Entry 5B0Z (X-ray diffraction, 1.99 A resolution); this record covers chains C and J of the 10 polymer chains in the assembly.

== Chain C ==
Molecule: Histone H2A type 1-B/E
Source organism: Homo sapiens
Reference sequence: P04908 (H2A1B_HUMAN); residues 0-129 here correspond to UniProt positions 1-130 (UniProt number = residue number + 1)
Amino-acid sequence (133 residues; numbered -3 to 129; the number before each row is that of its first residue; numbers below 1 keep their minus sign (Gly-3 is residue -3)):
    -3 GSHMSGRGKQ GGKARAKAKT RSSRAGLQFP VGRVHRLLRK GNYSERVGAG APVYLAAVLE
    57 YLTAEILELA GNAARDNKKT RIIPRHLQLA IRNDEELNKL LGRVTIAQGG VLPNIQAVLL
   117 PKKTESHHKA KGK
Disordered / not traced: -3 to 10, 119-129
Differences from the reference sequence: expression tag (-3 to -1)
UniProt features mapped onto this chain:
  - modified residue: Ser1 (N-acetylserine), Arg3 (Citrulline), Lys5 (N6-(2-hydroxyisobutyryl)lysine), Lys9 (N6-(2-hydroxyisobutyryl)lysine), Lys13 (N6-(beta-hydroxybutyryl)lysine), Lys36 (N6-(2-hydroxyisobutyryl)lysine), Lys74 (N6-(2-hydroxyisobutyryl)lysine), Lys75 (N6-(2-hydroxyisobutyryl)lysine), Lys95 (N6-(2-hydroxyisobutyryl)lysine), Gln104 (N5-methylglutamine), Lys118 (N6-(2-hydroxyisobutyryl)lysine), Lys119 (N6-crotonyllysine), Thr120 (Phosphothreonine), Lys125 (N6-crotonyllysine)
  - cross-link (Glycyl lysine isopeptide (Lys-Gly)): Lys13 (interchain with G-Cter in ubiquitin), Lys15 (interchain with G-Cter in ubiquitin), Lys119 (interchain with G-Cter in ubiquitin)

== Chain J ==
Molecule: 146-nt DNA strand
Source organism: Homo sapiens
Sequence (146 nucleotides; row label = number of the first residue in the row):
   147 ATCAATATCC ACCTGCAGAT TCTACCAAAA GTGTATTTGG AAACTGCTCC ATCAAAAGGC
   207 ATGTTCAGCT GAATTCAGCT GAACATGCCT TTTGATGGAG CAGTTTCCAA ATACACTTTT
   267 GGTAGAATCT GCAGGTGGAT ATTGAT
Bound ions: Mn2+: DG185, DG186

== Chain C / chain J interface ==
Pairs across the interface (15; chain C residue first):
  Thr16(C) - DG267(J)  sugar contact
  Arg29(C) - DG268(J)  hydrogen bond to the phosphate
  Arg29(C) - DT269(J)  salt bridge to the phosphate
  Arg42(C) - DT258(J)  hydrogen bond to the sugar
  Arg42(C) - DA259(J)  phosphate contact
  Val43(C) - DT258(J)  sugar contact
  Val43(C) - DA259(J)  hydrogen bond to the phosphate
  Gly44(C) - DT258(J)  phosphate contact
  Ala45(C) - DT258(J)  hydrogen bond to the phosphate
  Lys75(C) - DC278(J)  phosphate contact
  Lys75(C) - DA279(J)  salt bridge to the phosphate
  Thr76(C) - DG277(J)  hydrogen bond to the phosphate
  Thr76(C) - DC278(J)  hydrogen bond to the phosphate
  Arg77(C) - DG277(J)  hydrogen bond to the sugar
  Arg77(C) - DC278(J)  hydrogen bond to the phosphate
Also at the interface, not in a pair above, chain C (17 interface residues in all): Lys13, Ala14, Pro26, His31, Arg35, Glu41, Gly46, Lys74
Also at the interface, not in a pair above, chain J (10 interface residues in all): DC260, DT266

== Overview ==
17 residues of chain C and 10 residues of chain J are in contact, with 8 hydrogen bonds and 2 salt bridges.
Among the polar pairs are Arg42(C)-DT258(J), Arg77(C)-DG277(J) and Arg29(C)-DG268(J). DG185(J) and DG186(J)
coordinate Mn2+.
Here chain C is Histone H2A type 1-B/E and chain J is a 146-nt DNA strand, both from Homo sapiens. Entry 5B0Z
(The crystal structure of the nucleosome containing H3.2, at 1.98 A resolution) was determined by X-ray
diffraction (same publication as 5B0Y).
